Entry 9ASH (electron microscopy, 2.58 A resolution); this record covers chains A and B of the 13 polymer chains in the assembly.

Chain A:
Molecule: CRISPR system single-strand-specific deoxyribonuclease Cas10/Csm1 (subtype III-A)
Source organism: Lactococcus lactis subsp. lactis
UniProt: L0CEJ3 (L0CEJ3_LACLL); residue numbers follow UniProt; this construct covers 1-757
Amino-acid sequence (759 residues; numbered 1 to 759; the number before each row is that of its first residue):
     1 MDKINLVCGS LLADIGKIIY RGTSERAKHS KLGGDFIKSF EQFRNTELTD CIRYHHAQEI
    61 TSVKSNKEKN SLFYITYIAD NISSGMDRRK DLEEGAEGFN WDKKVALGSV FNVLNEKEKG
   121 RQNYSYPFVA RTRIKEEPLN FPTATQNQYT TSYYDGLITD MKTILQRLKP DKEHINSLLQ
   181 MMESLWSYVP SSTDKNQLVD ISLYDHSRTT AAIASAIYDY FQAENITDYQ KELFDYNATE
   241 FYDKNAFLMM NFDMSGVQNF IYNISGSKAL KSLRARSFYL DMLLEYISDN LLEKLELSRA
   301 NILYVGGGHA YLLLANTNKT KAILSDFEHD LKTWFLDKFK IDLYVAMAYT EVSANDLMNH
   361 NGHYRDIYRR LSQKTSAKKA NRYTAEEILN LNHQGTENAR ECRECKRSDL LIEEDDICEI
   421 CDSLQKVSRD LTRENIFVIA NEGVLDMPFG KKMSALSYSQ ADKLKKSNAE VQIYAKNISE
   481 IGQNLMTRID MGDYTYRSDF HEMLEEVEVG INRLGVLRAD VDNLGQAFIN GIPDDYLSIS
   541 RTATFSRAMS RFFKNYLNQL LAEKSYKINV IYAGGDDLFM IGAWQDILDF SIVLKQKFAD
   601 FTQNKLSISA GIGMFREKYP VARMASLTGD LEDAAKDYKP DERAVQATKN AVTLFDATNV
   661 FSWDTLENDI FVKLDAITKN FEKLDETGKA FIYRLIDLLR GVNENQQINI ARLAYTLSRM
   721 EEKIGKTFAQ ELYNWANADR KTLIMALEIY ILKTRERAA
Unresolved in the structure: 131-136
Disulfide bonds: Cys402-Cys405
Differences from the reference sequence: conflict Ala13 (His in L0CEJ3); expression tag (758-759)
Metal / ion sites: Mg2+ site 1: Asp253, Met254 (together with ATP); Mg2+ site 2: Asp520, Asp576, Asp577 (shared with 1 residue of chain P); Mg2+ site 3: Asp520, Val521, Asp576 (shared with 1 residue of chain P)
Small-molecule neighbours: ATP (adenosine-5'-triphosphate): Asp253, Met254, Ser255, Gly256, Val257, Gln258, Ile261, Tyr262, Ser277, Leu280, Asp281, Gly307, Gly308, Lys379, Arg382, Tyr572, Gly575, Asp577

Chain B:
Molecule: CRISPR-associated protein Csm4
Source organism: Lactococcus lactis subsp. lactis
UniProt: L0CFH1 (L0CFH1_LACLL); residue numbers follow UniProt; this construct covers 1-297
Amino-acid sequence (297 residues; numbered 1 to 297; the number before each row is that of its first residue):
     1 MKIIKLYFES PVHFGEKRLS ESKITFSADT LFSALMIEAV GLGKEDEFYQ LASNNLVKFS
    61 DAFPFIDQYY YIPKPMFNLK LEKEDENPSK AFKKLLYVPI DSLEDYLSGG LDAYFERESF
   121 NLGKLALSEK VQQHDFKDSE PYNVGTFTFK ENTGLYVLIE QTHPLLEELL ENLQYSGIGG
   181 KRNSGYGKFK FEILEDSDIE DLFSAKGNRK ILLSGALPKD AELEQALKNA SYLLERRGGF
   241 VQSDTYATNL VKKQDLYVFK SGSTFENSFD GDIYQVGKKG NHPVYKYAKS FFLEVSV

How chain A and chain B interact:
Pairs across the interface (69; chain A residue first):
  Asn263(A) with Arg18(B), hydrogen bond
  Ile264(A) with Arg18(B)
  Ser265(A) with Arg18(B), hydrogen bond
  Lys340(A) with Tyr257(B)
  Ile341(A) with Leu234(B); Arg236(B); Tyr257(B), hydrophobic
  Arg369(A) with Lys83(B)
  Gln373(A) with Lys83(B)
  Ser376(A) with Lys80(B)
  Ala380(A) with Ser231(B); Tyr232(B), hydrogen bond (backbone-backbone)
  Asn381(A) with Ala230(B); Tyr232(B), hydrogen bond
  Arg382(A) with Tyr232(B)
  Tyr383(A) with Leu227(B); Tyr232(B), hydrogen bond (backbone-side chain); Leu234(B), hydrophobic
  Thr384(A) with Leu227(B)
  Ala385(A) with Leu223(B), hydrophobic; Glu224(B); Leu227(B)
  Ile388(A) with Leu227(B), hydrophobic
  Leu389(A) with Asp220(B); Leu223(B), hydrophobic
  Leu391(A) with Leu234(B), hydrophobic; Tyr257(B), hydrophobic
  Asn392(A) with Leu217(B); Leu256(B); Tyr257(B), hydrogen bond (side chain-backbone)
  His393(A) with Asp220(B), salt bridge
  Gly395(A) with Gln254(B)
  Thr396(A) with Gln254(B)
  Glu397(A) with Tyr246(B), hydrogen bond; Lys252(B); Gln254(B); Gly277(B); Lys278(B), hydrogen bond (side chain-backbone); Lys279(B), salt bridge
  Asn398(A) with Val251(B); Lys252(B), hydrogen bond (backbone-backbone)
  Glu401(A) with Phe240(B); Lys252(B), salt bridge
  Glu404(A) with Arg18(B), hydrogen bond (backbone-side chain)
  Cys405(A) with Lys17(B)
  Lys406(A) with Lys17(B); Arg18(B); Lys252(B), hydrogen bond (backbone-side chain)
  Ser408(A) with Lys252(B), hydrogen bond
  Gln526(A) with Lys90(B)
  Ile529(A) with Lys90(B)
  Arg616(A) with Glu129(B), salt bridge; Asn143(B)
  Tyr619(A) with Leu127(B), hydrophobic
  Pro620(A) with Ser20(B); Asn143(B)
  Arg623(A) with Ser20(B), hydrogen bond (side chain-backbone); Glu21(B); Leu125(B); Ala126(B), hydrogen bond (side chain-backbone); Leu127(B)
  Ser626(A) with Glu21(B), hydrogen bond
  Asp633(A) with Lys94(B), salt bridge
  Asp637(A) with Tyr114(B), hydrogen bond (backbone-side chain); Arg117(B), salt bridge; Glu118(B)
  Lys639(A) with Tyr114(B)
  Gln646(A) with Asn87(B)
  Ala647(A) with Tyr114(B), hydrophobic
Also at the interface, not in a pair above, chain A (47 interface residues in all): Lys379, Ala399, Arg400, Gly525, Ala622, Lys636, Asp656
Also at the interface, not in a pair above, chain B (46 interface residues in all): Lys124, Gly145, Leu233, Glu235, Leu250, Lys253, Asp255, Phe259, Val276

Summary:
47 residues of chain A face 46 of chain B across their interface, with 16 hydrogen bonds and 6 salt bridges.
Among the polar pairs are His393(A)-Asp220(B), Glu397(A)-Lys279(B) and Glu401(A)-Lys252(B). Chain A binds ATP.
Asp253(A) and Met254(A) form the Mg2+ site 1.
Chain A is CRISPR system single-strand-specific deoxyribonuclease Cas10/Csm1 (subtype III-A) and chain B is
CRISPR-associated protein Csm4, both from Lactococcus lactis subsp. lactis; the structure, Cryo-EM structure
of the active Lactococcus lactis Csm bound to target in post-cleavage stage, was determined by electron
microscopy (same publication as 9ASI).
